3GLG - chains A and E of the 7 polymer chains in the assembly; structure by X-ray diffraction, 3.25 A resolution.

[Chain A]
Molecule: DNA polymerase III subunit delta
Organism: Escherichia coli
Notes: EC 2.7.7.7
Reference sequence: P28630 (HOLA_ECOLI); residue numbers follow UniProt; this construct covers 1-343
Amino-acid sequence (343 residues; numbered 1 to 343; the number before each row is that of its first residue):
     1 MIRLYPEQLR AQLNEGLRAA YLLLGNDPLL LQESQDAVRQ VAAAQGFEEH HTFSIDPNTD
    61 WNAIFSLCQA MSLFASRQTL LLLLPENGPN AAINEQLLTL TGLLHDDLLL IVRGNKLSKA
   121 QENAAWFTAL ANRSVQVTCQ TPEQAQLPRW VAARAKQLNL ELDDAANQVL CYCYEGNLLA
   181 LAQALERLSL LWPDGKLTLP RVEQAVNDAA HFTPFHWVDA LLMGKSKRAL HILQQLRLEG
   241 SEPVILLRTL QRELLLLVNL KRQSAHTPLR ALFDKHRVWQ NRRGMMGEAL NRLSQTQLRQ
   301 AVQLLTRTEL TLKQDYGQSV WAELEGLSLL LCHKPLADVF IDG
Disordered / not traced: 334-343
Reported in the primary citation:
  - binding site for the 10-nt DNA strand: Tyr316

[Chain E]
Molecule: DNA polymerase III subunit delta'
Organism: Escherichia coli
Notes: EC 2.7.7.7
Reference sequence: P28631 (HOLB_ECOLI); residue numbers follow UniProt; this construct covers 1-334
Amino-acid sequence (334 residues; each row starts with the number of its first residue):
     1 MRWYPWLRPD FEKLVASYQA GRGHHALLIQ ALPGMGDDAL IYALSRYLLC QQPQGHKSCG
    61 HCRGCQLMQA GTHPDYYTLA PEKGKNTLGV DAVREVTEKL NEHARLGGAK VVWVTDAALL
   121 TDAAANALLK TLEEPPAETW FFLATREPER LLATLRSRCR LHYLAPPPEQ YAVTWLSREV
   181 TMSQDALLAA LRLSAGSPGA ALALFQGDNW QARETLCQAL AYSVPSGDWY SLLAALNHEQ
   241 APARLHWLAT LLMDALKRHH GAAQVTNVDV PGLVAELANH LSPSRLQAIL GDVCHIREQL
   301 MSVTGINREL LITDLLLRIE HYLQPGVVLP VPHL

[How chain A and chain E interact]
Residue-residue contacts (27):
  Arg248(A) with Asn307(E); Leu310(E)
  Gln251(A) with Asn307(E), hydrogen bond; Glu309(E), hydrogen bond; Leu310(E)
  Leu255(A) with Glu309(E); Thr313(E)
  Asn259(A) with Tyr230(E), hydrogen bond
  Arg262(A) with Asp228(E), salt bridge; Tyr230(E); Glu320(E), salt bridge
  Arg299(A) with Leu317(E); His321(E)
  Val302(A) with Asp314(E)
  Gln303(A) with Asp314(E)
  Leu305(A) with Leu310(E), hydrophobic
  Thr306(A) with Leu310(E); Leu311(E); Asp314(E)
  Glu309(A) with Ile306(E); Asn307(E), hydrogen bond (side chain-backbone)
  Leu310(A) with Gln299(E); Ile306(E), hydrophobic
  Lys313(A) with Gly305(E), hydrogen bond (side chain-backbone); Ile306(E)
  Gln314(A) with Gln299(E); Val303(E)
Also at the interface, not in a pair above, chain A (15 interface residues in all): Val258
Also at the interface, not in a pair above, chain E (16 interface residues in all): Thr304

[Summary]
The interface between chain A and chain E involves 15 residues on one side and 16 on the other, with 5
hydrogen bonds and 2 salt bridges. Among the polar pairs are Arg262(A)-Asp228(E), Arg262(A)-Glu320(E) and
Gln251(A)-Asn307(E). The paper reports a binding site for the 10-nt DNA strand at Tyr316(A).
Here chain A is DNA polymerase III subunit delta and chain E is DNA polymerase III subunit delta', both from
Escherichia coli. Entry 3GLG (Crystal Structure of a Mutant (gammaT157A) E. coli Clamp Loader Bound to
Primer-Template DNA) was determined by X-ray diffraction (same publication as 3GLF, 3GLH and 3GLI).
